8ZW9 - chains B and C of the 3 polymer chains in the assembly; structure by electron microscopy, 3.03 A resolution.

== Chain B ==
Molecule: Isoform 1 of Protein EDS1
From: Arabidopsis thaliana
Reference sequence: Q9SU72 (EDS1C_ARATH); residue numbers follow UniProt; this construct covers 1-623
Chain sequence (623 residues; row label = number of the first residue in the row):
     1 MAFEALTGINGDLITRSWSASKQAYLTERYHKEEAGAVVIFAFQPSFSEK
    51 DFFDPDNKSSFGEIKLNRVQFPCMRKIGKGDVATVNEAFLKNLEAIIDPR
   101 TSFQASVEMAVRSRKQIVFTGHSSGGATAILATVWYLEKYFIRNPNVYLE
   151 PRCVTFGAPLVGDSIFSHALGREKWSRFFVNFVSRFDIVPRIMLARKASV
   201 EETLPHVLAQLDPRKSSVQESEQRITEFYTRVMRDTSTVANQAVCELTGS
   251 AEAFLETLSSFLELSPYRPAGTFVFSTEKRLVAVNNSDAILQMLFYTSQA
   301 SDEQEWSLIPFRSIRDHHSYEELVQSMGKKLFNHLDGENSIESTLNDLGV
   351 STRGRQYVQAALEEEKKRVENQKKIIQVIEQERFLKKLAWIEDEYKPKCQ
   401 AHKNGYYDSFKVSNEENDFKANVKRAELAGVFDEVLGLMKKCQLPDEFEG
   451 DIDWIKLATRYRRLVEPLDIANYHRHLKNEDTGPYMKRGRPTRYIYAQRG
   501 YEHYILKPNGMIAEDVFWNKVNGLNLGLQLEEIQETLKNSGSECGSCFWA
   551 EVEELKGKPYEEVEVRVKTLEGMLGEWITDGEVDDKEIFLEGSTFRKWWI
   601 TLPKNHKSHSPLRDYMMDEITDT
Not modelled in the structure: 522-535, 619-623
UniProt features mapped onto this chain:
  - active site: Ser123 (Nucleophile), Asp187 (Charge relay system), His317 (Charge relay system)
  - modified residue: Ala2 (N-acetylalanine)
Small-molecule neighbours: A1D8A ([(2R,3R,4R,5R)-5-(6-aminopurin-9-yl)-4-[(2S,3R,4S,5R)-3,4-bis(oxidanyl)-5-(phosphonooxymethyl)oxolan-2-yl]oxy-3-oxidanyl-oxolan-2-yl]methyl phosphono hydrogen phosphate): Arg425, Asp433, Leu436, Lys440, Asp469, Asn472, Tyr473, Lys478, Thr482, Tyr485, Arg488, Gly489, Arg490, Pro491, Thr492, Arg493

== Chain C ==
Molecule: PAD4
From: Arabidopsis thaliana
Reference sequence: A0A178V847 (A0A178V847_ARATH); residue numbers follow UniProt; this construct covers 1-541
Chain sequence (541 residues; each row starts with the number of its first residue):
     1 MDDCRFETSELQASVMISTPLFTDSWSSCNTANCNGSIKIHDIAGITYVA
    51 IPAVSMIQLGNLVGLPVTGDVLFPGLSSDEPLPMVDAAILKLFLQLKIKE
   101 GLELELLGKKLVVITGHSTGGALAAFTALWLLSQSSPPSFRVFCITFGSP
   151 LLGNQSLSTSISRSRLAHNFCHVVSIHDLVPRSSNEQFWPFGTYLFCSDK
   201 GGVCLDNAGSVRLMFNILNTTATQNTEEHQRYGHYVFTLSHMFLKSRSFL
   251 GGSIPDNSYQAGVALAVEALGFSNDDTSGVLVKECIETATRIVRAPILRS
   301 AELANELASVLPARLEIQWYKDRCDASEEQLGYYDFFKRYSLKRDFKVNM
   351 SRIRLAKFWDTVIKMVETNELPFDFHLGKKWIYASQFYQLLAEPLDIANF
   401 YKNRDIKTGGHYLEGNRPKRYEVIDKWQKGVKVPEECVRSRYASTTQDTC
   451 FWAKLEQAKEWLDEARKESSDPQRRSLLREKIVPFESYANTLVTKKEVSL
   501 DVKAKNSSYSVWEANLKEFKCKMGYENEIEMVVDESDAMET
Not modelled in the structure: 1-4, 528-541
Small-molecule neighbours: A1D8A ([(2R,3R,4R,5R)-5-(6-aminopurin-9-yl)-4-[(2S,3R,4S,5R)-3,4-bis(oxidanyl)-5-(phosphonooxymethyl)oxolan-2-yl]oxy-3-oxidanyl-oxolan-2-yl]methyl phosphono hydrogen phosphate): Arg314, Lys379, Lys380, Tyr383, Phe387

== Interface between chain B and chain C ==
Residue-residue contacts - 83 pairs, chain B then chain C:
  Thr230(B) - Leu244(C)
  Met233(B) - Leu244(C)  hydrophobic
  Arg234(B) - Pro20(C)
  Arg234(B) - Thr23(C)
  Ser237(B) - Phe243(C)
  Thr238(B) - Ser18(C)  hydrogen bond (side chain-backbone)
  Asn241(B) - Val15(C)
  Val244(B) - Leu11(C)  hydrophobic
  Cys245(B) - Leu11(C)  hydrophobic
  Thr248(B) - Phe6(C)
  Ser250(B) - Thr8(C)  hydrogen bond
  Ala251(B) - Gln12(C)
  Glu252(B) - Phe373(C)
  Ala253(B) - Phe373(C)
  Phe254(B) - Gln12(C)
  Phe254(B) - Met16(C)  hydrophobic
  Phe254(B) - Phe143(C)  hydrophobic
  Glu256(B) - Arg141(C)  salt bridge
  Thr257(B) - Arg141(C)
  Thr257(B) - His168(C)
  Thr257(B) - Asn169(C)
  Leu258(B) - Met16(C)  hydrophobic
  Leu258(B) - Leu21(C)  hydrophobic
  Ser260(B) - Arg141(C)  hydrogen bond
  Phe261(B) - Leu21(C)  hydrophobic
  Phe261(B) - Ile46(C)
  Phe261(B) - Leu111(C)  hydrophobic
  Phe261(B) - Val112(C)
  Phe261(B) - Val113(C)  hydrophobic
  Phe261(B) - Arg141(C)
  Leu262(B) - Thr19(C)
  Gln299(B) - Phe243(C)  hydrogen bond (side chain-backbone)
  Gln299(B) - Lys245(C)
  Gln299(B) - Ser246(C)
  Ala300(B) - Ser246(C)
  Trp306(B) - Leu244(C)  hydrophobic
  Ser351(B) - Ser246(C)
  Ser351(B) - Arg247(C)
  Ser351(B) - Phe249(C)
  Thr352(B) - Ser248(C)  hydrogen bond (side chain-backbone)
  Thr352(B) - Phe249(C)  hydrogen bond (side chain-backbone)
  Arg353(B) - Glu10(C)  salt bridge
  Arg353(B) - Arg247(C)
  Arg353(B) - Phe249(C)
  Arg353(B) - Leu265(C)
  Gln356(B) - Ser258(C)
  Gln356(B) - Ala261(C)
  Tyr357(B) - Phe6(C)  hydrophobic
  Tyr357(B) - Leu11(C)
  Asn414(B) - Trp319(C)
  Glu415(B) - Trp319(C)
  Phe419(B) - Leu315(C)  hydrophobic
  Phe419(B) - Glu316(C)
  Phe419(B) - Trp319(C)
  Asn422(B) - Leu315(C)
  Val423(B) - Leu315(C)  hydrophobic
  Ala426(B) - Ala308(C)
  Ala426(B) - Leu311(C)  hydrophobic
  Glu427(B) - Ala308(C)
  Gly430(B) - Ala304(C)
  Gly430(B) - Asn305(C)
  Asp433(B) - Lys380(C)  salt bridge
  Glu434(B) - Ala301(C)
  Glu434(B) - Asn305(C)  hydrogen bond
  Leu438(B) - Leu298(C)  hydrophobic
  Leu438(B) - Ala301(C)  hydrophobic
  Lys441(B) - Ile297(C)
  Gln443(B) - Ile297(C)
  Gln443(B) - Leu298(C)
  Arg475(B) - Asp322(C)  salt bridge
  His476(B) - Gln318(C)  hydrogen bond
  His476(B) - Phe387(C)
  His476(B) - Ser444(C)  hydrogen bond (backbone-side chain)
  Leu477(B) - Arg441(C)
  Leu477(B) - Tyr442(C)
  Glu480(B) - Arg439(C)
  Glu480(B) - Ser440(C)  hydrogen bond
  Glu480(B) - Arg441(C)
  Asp481(B) - Arg439(C)  salt bridge
  Thr482(B) - Glu435(C)
  Gly483(B) - Glu435(C)
  Lys487(B) - Glu435(C)  salt bridge
  Arg488(B) - Lys432(C)
Interface residues without a listed pair, chain B (60 interface residues in all): Tyr229, Gln242, Leu255, Ser301, Asn371, Ser413, Asp418, Val431, Lys478, Pro484
Interface residues without a listed pair, chain C (63 interface residues in all): Ser14, Val142, Gly262, Glu268, Ala269, Glu302, Pro312, Pro372, Tyr383, Val433, Pro434

== Overview ==
60 residues of chain B face 63 of chain C across their interface; the contacts include 10 hydrogen bonds and 6
salt bridges. Polar contacts include Glu256(B)-Arg141(C), Arg353(B)-Glu10(C) and Asp433(B)-Lys380(C). Compound
A1D8A is bound between chain B and chain C.
Chain B is Isoform 1 of Protein EDS1 and chain C is PAD4, both from Arabidopsis thaliana; the structure,
RPS4-TIR induced At EDS1-PAD4-ADR1 heterotrimer, was determined by electron microscopy (same publication as
8ZWA).
